PDB entry 6WIK | electron microscopy, 3.40 A resolution | chains C and A of the 3 polymer chains in the assembly

[Chain C]
Name: 11F9 Fab light-chain
Source organism: Mus musculus
Notes: antibody fragment or engineered binder
Chain sequence (213 residues; row label = number of the first residue in the row):
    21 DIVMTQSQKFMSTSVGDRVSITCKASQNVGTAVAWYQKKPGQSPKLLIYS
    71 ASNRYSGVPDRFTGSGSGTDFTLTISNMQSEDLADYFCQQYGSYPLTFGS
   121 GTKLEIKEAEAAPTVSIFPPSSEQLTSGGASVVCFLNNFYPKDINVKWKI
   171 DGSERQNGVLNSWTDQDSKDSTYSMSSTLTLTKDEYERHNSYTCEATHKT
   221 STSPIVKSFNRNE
Disulfide bonds: Cys-43/Cys-108

[Chain A]
Name: Solute carrier family 40 protein
Source organism: Carlito syrichta
Reference sequence: A0A1U7U6F1 (A0A1U7U6F1_TARSY); residues 1-572 here = UniProt positions 1-572
Chain sequence (577 residues; each row starts with the number of its first residue):
     1 MSRAREQERQGGCCRSLANYLTSAKFLLYLGHSLSTWGDRMWHFAVSVFL
    51 VELYGNSLLLTAVYGLVVAGSVLVLGAIIGDWVDKNARLKVAQTSLVIQN
   101 VSVILCGIILMMVFLHKDELLTMYHGWVLTSCYILIITIANIANLASTAT
   151 AITIQRDWIVVVAGEDRSKLANMNATVRRIDQLTNILAPMAVGQIMTYGS
   201 PVIGCGFISGWNLVSMCVEYFLLWKVYQKTPALAVKAALKVEETELKQLN
   251 LHKDTEPKPLEGTHLMGEKDPNIHELEHEQEPTCASQMAEPFRTFRDGWV
   301 SYYNQPIFLAGMGLAFLYMTVLGFDCITTGYAYTQGLSGSVLSILMGASA
   351 ITGIMGTVAFTWLRRKCGLVRTGLISGWAQISCLILCVISVFMPGSPLDL
   401 SVSPFEDIRSRFIQEELITPTKIPETIITTEMHISNGSDLHIAPEASPQS
   451 VPIISVSLLFAGVIAARIGLWSFDLTVTQLLQENVIESERGIINGVQNSM
   501 NYLLDLLHFIMVILAPNPEAFGLLVLISVSFVVMGHIMYFRFAQKTLGNQ
   551 LFVCGPDAKEVTNENQSNTSVVENLYQ
Unresolved in the structure: 1-16, 238-288, 396-452, 552-577
Construct notes: expression tag (573-577)

[Chain C / chain A interface]
Contacting residue pairs (10):
  Gly-50(C) with Asn-304(A)
  Thr-51(C) with Asn-304(A); Gln-305(A)
  Tyr-69(C) with Ile-486(A), hydrophobic
  Ser-70(C) with Ile-486(A)
  Gly-112(C) with Pro-306(A); Lys-545(A)
  Ser-113(C) with Lys-545(A)
  Tyr-114(C) with Lys-545(A); Thr-546(A)
Interface residues without a listed pair, chain C (11 interface residues in all): Val-49, Asn-73, Ser-87, Tyr-111
Interface residues without a listed pair, chain A (8 interface residues in all): Ser-488, Glu-489

[In short]
11 residues of chain C face 8 of chain A across their interface.
Here chain C is 11F9 Fab light-chain (Mus musculus) and chain A is Solute carrier family 40 protein (Carlito
syrichta). Entry 6WIK (Cryo-EM structure of SLC40/ferroportin with Fab in the presence of hepcidin) was
determined by electron microscopy together with 6VYH from the same study.
